Entry 5LQY (electron microscopy, 7.80 A resolution (low resolution: residue-level contacts below are approximate; hydrogen-bond / salt-bridge calls are withheld)); this record covers chains A and U of the 30 polymer chains in the assembly.

Chain A:
Protein: ATP synthase alpha subunit
Organism: Ogataea angusta
Sequence (510 residues; numbered 1 to 510; the number before each row is that of its first residue):
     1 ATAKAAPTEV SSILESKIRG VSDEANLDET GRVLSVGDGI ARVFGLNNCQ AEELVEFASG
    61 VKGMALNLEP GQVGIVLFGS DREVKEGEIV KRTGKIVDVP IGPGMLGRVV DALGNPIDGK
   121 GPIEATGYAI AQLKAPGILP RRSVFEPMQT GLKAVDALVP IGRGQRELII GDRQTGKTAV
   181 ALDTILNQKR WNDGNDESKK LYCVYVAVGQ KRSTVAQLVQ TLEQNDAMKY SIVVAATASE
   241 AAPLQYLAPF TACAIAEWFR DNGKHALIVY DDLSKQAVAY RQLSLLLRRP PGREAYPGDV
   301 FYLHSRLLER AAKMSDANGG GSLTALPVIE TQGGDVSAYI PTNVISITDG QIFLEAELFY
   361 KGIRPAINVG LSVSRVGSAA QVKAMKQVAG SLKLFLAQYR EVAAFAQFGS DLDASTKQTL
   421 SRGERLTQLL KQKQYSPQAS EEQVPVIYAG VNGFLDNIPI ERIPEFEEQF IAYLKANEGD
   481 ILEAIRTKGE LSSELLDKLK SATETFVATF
Unresolved in the structure: 1-11, 510
Ligand contacts: ATP (adenosine-5'-triphosphate): R173, Q174, G176, K177, T178, A179, R364, P365, Q432, Q434

Chain U:
Protein: ATP synthase OSCP subunit
Organism: Ogataea angusta
Sequence (194 residues; row label = number of the first residue in the row):
     1 ASAAPIKPPV QLFGLDGTYA TALFSASAKD SSIEKTFQSV QKLSSTISKD AKVAQVLSNP
    61 ALSLNSRKEV VSVLSKELKL EPVVSNLLTV LAENNRLSLF DSIAKQFSVL NDAYNGVVEA
   121 TVVSAKPLDS KILNRLTKSI TNSKYVGPGK TLKIKNEVDP EILGGLIVEV ADKSVDLSLA
   181 SKVNKLNKVL SETI
Unresolved in the structure: 1-5, 154-179

How chain A and chain U interact:
Contacting residue pairs (4; chain A residue first):
  I13(A) with T46(U); D50(U); K52(U)
  K17(A) with K52(U)
Also at the interface, not in a pair above, chain A (5 interface residues in all): L14, A25, L34
Also at the interface, not in a pair above, chain U (6 interface residues in all): V53, Q55, P60

Overview:
5 residues of chain A and 6 residues of chain U are in contact. Bound to chain A: ATP.
Here chain A is ATP synthase alpha subunit and chain U is ATP synthase OSCP subunit, both from Ogataea
angusta. Entry 5LQY (Structure of F-ATPase from Pichia angusta, in state2) was determined by electron
microscopy, deposited together with 5LQX and 5LQZ.
